4V5I - chains AC and AS of the 27 polymer chains in the assembly; structure by X-ray diffraction, 5.46 A resolution (low resolution: residue-level contacts below are approximate; hydrogen-bond / salt-bridge calls are withheld).

[Chain AC]
Name: Putative receptor binding protein
Organism: Lactococcus phage P2
UniProtKB: Q1RNF7 (Q1RNF7_9CAUD); numbering as in UniProt (aligned over 2-264)
Chain sequence (263 residues; numbered 2 to 264; the number before each row is that of its first residue):
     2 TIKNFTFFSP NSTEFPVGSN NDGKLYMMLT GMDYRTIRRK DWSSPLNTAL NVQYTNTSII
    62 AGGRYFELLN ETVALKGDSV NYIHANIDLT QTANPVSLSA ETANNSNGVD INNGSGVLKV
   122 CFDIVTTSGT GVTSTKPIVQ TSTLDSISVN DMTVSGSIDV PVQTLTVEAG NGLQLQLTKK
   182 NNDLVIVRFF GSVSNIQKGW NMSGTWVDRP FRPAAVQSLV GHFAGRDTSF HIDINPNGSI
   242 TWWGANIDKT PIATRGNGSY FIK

[Chain AS]
Name: ORF15
Organism: Lactococcus phage P2
Chain sequence (298 residues; each row starts with the number of its first residue):
     1 MVRQYKIHTN LDGTDDKVWD VTNGKVRFYQ PSNLGLQSTN NIWQSNGIGV MGTRSITQPQ
    61 IEFKLETFGE SLEENYQLMK DFVNDILSKK FVTLEYQTEI FQVYADLALA DVTKTEGYGK
   121 NGTFSEKITF DIITKWYTYE NLTFDKIQNG KVIAGMSKIY GGTAPGNYKY IKGTSYTYYG
   181 ESDIDRLSRW DIKEEIFSFM GILYPKLPKT PAGVRFLDDI GNEYTAIVFK TEQVQDYILI
   241 NTDVNDETYQ GWKGTTALNL FPVMDFERYR TRIIEKGQME LINLSKAEFK IKRKADFV
Ion coordination: Ca2+: Asn-10, Asp-12
What the authors report for this chain:
  - Ca2+ coordination: Asn-10, Asp-12

[How chain AC and chain AS interact]
Pairs across the interface (30):
  Phe-6(AC) / Tyr-178(AS)
  Thr-7(AC) / Tyr-178(AS)
  Phe-8(AC) / Tyr-178(AS)
  Phe-9(AC) / Tyr-178(AS)
  Phe-9(AC) / Tyr-179(AS)
  Phe-9(AC) / Gly-180(AS)
  Phe-9(AC) / Ile-184(AS)
  Ser-10(AC) / Thr-177(AS)
  Ser-10(AC) / Tyr-178(AS)
  Ser-10(AC) / Tyr-179(AS)
  Pro-11(AC) / Gly-150(AS)
  Pro-11(AC) / Lys-151(AS)
  Ser-13(AC) / Lys-151(AS)
  Ser-13(AC) / Ile-153(AS)
  Ser-13(AC) / Met-156(AS)
  Ser-13(AC) / Thr-177(AS)
  Thr-14(AC) / Met-156(AS)
  Thr-14(AC) / Thr-177(AS)
  Phe-16(AC) / Tyr-176(AS)
  Phe-16(AC) / Thr-177(AS)
  Pro-17(AC) / Gly-173(AS)
  Pro-17(AC) / Tyr-176(AS)
  Pro-17(AC) / Thr-177(AS)
  Val-18(AC) / Tyr-170(AS)
  Val-18(AC) / Ser-175(AS)
  Val-18(AC) / Tyr-176(AS)
  Gly-19(AC) / Tyr-170(AS)
  Ser-20(AC) / Tyr-170(AS)
  Asp-23(AC) / Tyr-170(AS)
  Asp-23(AC) / Tyr-176(AS)
Also at the interface, not in a pair above, chain AC (15 interface residues in all): Glu-15
Also at the interface, not in a pair above, chain AS (17 interface residues in all): Ile-147, Gln-148, Ser-157, Glu-181

[Summary]
The interface between chain AC and chain AS involves 15 residues on one side and 17 on the other. Asn-10(AS)
and Asp-12(AS) coordinate Ca2+. The paper reports Ca2+ coordination by Asn-10(AS) and Asp-12(AS).
Here chain AC is Putative receptor binding protein and chain AS is ORF15, both from Lactococcus phage P2.
Entry 4V5I (Structure of the Phage P2 Baseplate in its Activated Conformation with Ca) was determined by X-ray
diffraction together with 2WZP and 2X53 from the same study.
